PDB entry 8W8O | X-ray diffraction, 2.51 A resolution | chains C and D of the 9 polymer chains in the assembly

Chain C:
Molecule: DNA-directed RNA polymerase subunit beta
Organism: Thermus thermophilus HB8
Notes: EC 2.7.7.6
Reference sequence: Q8RQE9 (RPOB_THET8); residues 1-1119 here = UniProt positions 1-1119
Amino-acid sequence (1119 residues; numbered 1 to 1119; the number before each row is that of its first residue):
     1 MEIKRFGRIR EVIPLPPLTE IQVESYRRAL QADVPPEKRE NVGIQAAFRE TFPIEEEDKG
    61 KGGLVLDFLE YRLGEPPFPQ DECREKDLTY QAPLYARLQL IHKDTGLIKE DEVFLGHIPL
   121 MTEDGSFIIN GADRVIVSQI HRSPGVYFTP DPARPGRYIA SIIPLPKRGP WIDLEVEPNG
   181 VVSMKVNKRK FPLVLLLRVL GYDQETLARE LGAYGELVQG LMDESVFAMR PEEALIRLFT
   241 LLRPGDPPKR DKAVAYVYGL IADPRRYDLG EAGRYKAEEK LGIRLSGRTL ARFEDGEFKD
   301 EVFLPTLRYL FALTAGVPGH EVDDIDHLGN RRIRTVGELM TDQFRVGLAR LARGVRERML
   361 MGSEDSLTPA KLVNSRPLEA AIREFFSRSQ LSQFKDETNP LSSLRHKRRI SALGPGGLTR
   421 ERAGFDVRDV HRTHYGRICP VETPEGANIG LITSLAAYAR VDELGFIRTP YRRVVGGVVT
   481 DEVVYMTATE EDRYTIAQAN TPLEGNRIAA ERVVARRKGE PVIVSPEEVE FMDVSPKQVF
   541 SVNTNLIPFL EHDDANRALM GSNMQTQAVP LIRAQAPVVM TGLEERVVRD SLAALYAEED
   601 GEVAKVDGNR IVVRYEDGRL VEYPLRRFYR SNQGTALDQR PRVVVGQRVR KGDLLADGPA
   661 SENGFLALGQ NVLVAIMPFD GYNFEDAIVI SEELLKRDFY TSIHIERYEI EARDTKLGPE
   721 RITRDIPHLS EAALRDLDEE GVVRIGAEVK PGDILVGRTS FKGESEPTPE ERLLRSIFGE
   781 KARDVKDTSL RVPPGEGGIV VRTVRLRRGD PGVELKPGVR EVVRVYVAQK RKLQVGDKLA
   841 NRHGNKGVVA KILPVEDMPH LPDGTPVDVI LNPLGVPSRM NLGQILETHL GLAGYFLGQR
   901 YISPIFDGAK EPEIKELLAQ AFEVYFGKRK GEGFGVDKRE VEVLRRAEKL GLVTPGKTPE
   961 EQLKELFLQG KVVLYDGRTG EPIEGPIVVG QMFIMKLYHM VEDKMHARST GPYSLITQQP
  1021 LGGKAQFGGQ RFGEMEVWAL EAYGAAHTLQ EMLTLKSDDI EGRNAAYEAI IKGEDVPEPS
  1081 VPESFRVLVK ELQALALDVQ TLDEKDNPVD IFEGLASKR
Not modelled in the structure: 57-62, 364-367, 811, 1119

Chain D:
Molecule: DNA-directed RNA polymerase subunit beta'
Organism: Thermus thermophilus HB8
Notes: EC 2.7.7.6
Reference sequence: Q8RQE8 (RPOC_THET8); residues 1-1524 here = UniProt positions 1-1524
Amino-acid sequence (1524 residues; row label = number of the first residue in the row):
     1 MKKEVRKVRI ALASPEKIRS WSYGEVEKPE TINYRTLKPE RDGLFDERIF GPIKDYECAC
    61 GKYKRQRFEG KVCERCGVEV TKSIVRRYRM GHIELATPAA HIWFVKDVPS KIGTLLDLSA
   121 TELEQVLYFS KYIVLDPKGA ILNGVPVEKR QLLTDEEYRE LRYGKQETYP LPPGVDALVK
   181 DGEEVVKGQE LAPGVVSRLD GVALYRFPRR VRVEYVKKER AGLRLPLAAW VEKEAYKPGE
   241 ILAELPEPYL FRAEEEGVVE LKELEEGAFL VLRREDEPVA TYFLPVGMTP LVVHGEIVEK
   301 GQPLAEAKGL LRMPRQVRAA QVEAEEEGET VYLTLFLEWT EPKDYRVQPH MNVVVPEGAR
   361 VEAGDKIVAA IDPEEEVIAE AEGVVHLHEP ASILVVKARV YPFEDDVEVS TGDRVAPGDV
   421 LADGGKVKSD VYGRVEVDLV RNVVRVVESY DIDARMGAEA IQQLLKELDL EALEKELLEE
   481 MKHPSRARRA KARKRLEVVR AFLDSGNRPE WMILEAVPVL PPDLRPMVQV DGGRFATSDL
   541 NDLYRRLINR NNRLKKLLAQ GAPEIIIRNE KRMLQEAVDA LLDNGRRGAP VTNPGSDRPL
   601 RSLTDILSGK QGRFRQNLLG KRVDYSGRSV IVVGPQLKLH QCGLPKRMAL ELFKPFLLKK
   661 MEEKGIAPNV KAARRMLERQ RDIKDEVWDA LEEVIHGKVV LLNRAPTLHR LGIQAFQPVL
   721 VEGQSIQLHP LVCEAFNADF DGDQMAVHVP LSSFAQAEAR IQMLSAHNLL SPASGEPLAK
   781 PSRDIILGLY YITQVRKEKK GAGLEFATPE EALAAHERGE VALNAPIKVA GRETSVGRLK
   841 YVFANPDEAL LAVAHGIVDL QDVVTVRYMG KRLETSPGRI LFARIVAEAV EDEKVAWELI
   901 QLDVPQEKNS LKDLVYQAFL RLGMEKTARL LDALKYYGFT FSTTSGITIG IDDAVIPEEK
   961 KQYLEEADRK LLQIEQAYEM GFLTDRERYD QILQLWTETT EKVTQAVFKN FEENYPFNPL
  1021 YVMAQSGARG NPQQIRQLCG LRGLMQKPSG ETFEVPVRSS FREGLTVLEY FISSHGARKG
  1081 GADTALRTAD SGYLTRKLVD VTHEIVVREA DCGTTNYISV PLFQPDEVTR SLRLRKRADI
  1141 EAGLYGRVLA REVEVLGVRL EEGRYLSMDD VHLLIKAAEA GEIQEVPVRS PLTCQTRYGV
  1201 CQKCYGYDLS MARPVSIGEA VGIVAAQSIG EPGTQLTMRT FHTGGVAGAA DITQGLPRVI
  1261 ELFEARRPKA KAVISEIDGV VRIEETEEKL SVFVESEGFS KEYKLPKEAR LLVKDGDYVE
  1321 AGQPLTRGAI DPHQLLEAKG PEAVERYLVE EIQKVYRAQG VKLHDKHIEI VVRQMMKYVE
  1381 VTDPGDSRLL EGQVLEKWDV EALNERLIAE GKTPVAWKPL LMGVTKSALS TKSWLSAASF
  1441 QNTTHVLTEA AIAGKKDELI GLKENVILGR LIPAGTGSDF VRFTQVVDQK TLKAIEEARK
  1501 EAVEAKERPA ARRGVKREQP GKQA
Not modelled in the structure: 1-2, 143-144, 1127, 1238-1253, 1503-1524
Bound ions: Zn2+ site 1: Cys58, Cys60, Cys73, Cys76; Mg2+ site 1: Asp739, Asp741, Asp743 (shared with 1 residue of chain I); Mg2+ site 2 near Lys840 (its only coordinating residue here); Mg2+ site 3: Trp897, Ile900; Zn2+ site 2: Cys1112, Cys1194, Cys1201, Cys1204

How chain C and chain D interact:
Contacting residue pairs (394; chain C residue first):
  Phe425(C) - Ala1082(D)
  Phe425(C) - Asp1083(D)
  Phe425(C) - Leu1086(D)  hydrophobic
  Arg428(C) - Arg1078(D)  hydrogen bond (backbone-side chain)
  Arg428(C) - Leu1086(D)
  Asp429(C) - Pro1048(D)
  Asp429(C) - Lys1079(D)  salt bridge
  Val430(C) - Pro1048(D)
  Val430(C) - Ser1074(D)
  Val430(C) - His1075(D)  hydrogen bond (backbone-side chain)
  Val430(C) - Arg1078(D)
  His431(C) - Phe1071(D)
  Arg432(C) - Phe1071(D)
  Tyr435(C) - Val1067(D)
  Tyr435(C) - Phe1071(D)
  Pro440(C) - Phe1071(D)  hydrophobic
  Pro440(C) - Ser1074(D)
  Pro440(C) - Arg1078(D)  hydrogen bond (backbone-side chain)
  Thr443(C) - Arg1078(D)
  Gly446(C) - Ala1085(D)
  Ile449(C) - Arg1078(D)
  Ile449(C) - Gly1081(D)
  Ile449(C) - Ala1082(D)
  Ile449(C) - Ala1085(D)  hydrophobic
  Gly450(C) - Arg1078(D)
  Gln498(C) - Val1067(D)
  Gln498(C) - Leu1068(D)
  Val514(C) - Leu1068(D)  hydrophobic
  Arg516(C) - Leu1068(D)
  Pro521(C) - Phe1053(D)  hydrophobic
  Pro521(C) - Leu1068(D)  hydrophobic
  Pro521(C) - Ile1072(D)  hydrophobic
  Pro536(C) - Val1067(D)  hydrophobic
  Val539(C) - Val1067(D)  hydrophobic
  Val539(C) - Phe1071(D)  hydrophobic
  Phe540(C) - Tyr1070(D)  hydrophobic
  Leu550(C) - Tyr1070(D)
  Glu551(C) - Gly1064(D)
  Glu551(C) - Leu1065(D)  hydrogen bond (backbone-backbone)
  His552(C) - Phe1061(D)  hydrogen bond (side chain-backbone)
  His552(C) - Arg1062(D)  hydrogen bond (side chain-backbone)
  His552(C) - Glu1063(D)
  His552(C) - Gly1064(D)
  Asp553(C) - Phe1061(D)
  Asp553(C) - Tyr1070(D)  hydrogen bond (backbone-side chain)
  Asp554(C) - Arg1042(D)  salt bridge
  Asp554(C) - Phe1061(D)
  Asp554(C) - Tyr1070(D)
  Ala555(C) - Tyr1070(D)
  Asn556(C) - Ala1077(D)
  Ala558(C) - Tyr1070(D)
  Ile676(C) - Ile947(D)
  Ile676(C) - Thr948(D)  hydrogen bond (backbone-side chain)
  Met677(C) - Thr943(D)
  Met677(C) - Ile947(D)
  Pro678(C) - Asp784(D)
  Pro678(C) - Ser942(D)
  Pro678(C) - Thr943(D)
  Pro678(C) - Ile947(D)
  Phe679(C) - Thr943(D)
  Asp680(C) - Pro635(D)
  Asp680(C) - Phe939(D)
  Asp680(C) - Thr940(D)
  Asp680(C) - Thr943(D)  hydrogen bond (backbone-side chain)
  Gly681(C) - Val633(D)
  Gly681(C) - Pro635(D)
  Gly681(C) - Phe939(D)
  Tyr682(C) - Val633(D)
  Tyr682(C) - Pro635(D)
  Tyr682(C) - Gln636(D)
  Phe684(C) - Pro730(D)
  Phe684(C) - Phe740(D)
  Phe684(C) - Ser782(D)
  Phe684(C) - Arg783(D)
  Phe684(C) - Asp784(D)
  Phe684(C) - Phe939(D)  hydrophobic
  Glu685(C) - Asp739(D)
  Glu685(C) - Phe740(D)  hydrogen bond (backbone-backbone)
  Glu685(C) - Arg783(D)  salt bridge
  Glu685(C) - Arg1029(D)  salt bridge
  Asp686(C) - Phe740(D)
  Ala687(C) - Val633(D)  hydrophobic
  Ala687(C) - Phe740(D)
  Arg713(C) - Gln529(D)
  Arg713(C) - Gly532(D)  hydrogen bond (side chain-backbone)
  Arg713(C) - Gly533(D)
  Lys716(C) - Arg35(D)  hydrogen bond (side chain-backbone)
  Lys716(C) - Leu37(D)
  Arg735(C) - Arg681(D)
  Glu748(C) - Arg681(D)
  Lys750(C) - Arg681(D)
  Pro751(C) - Gln680(D)  hydrogen bond (backbone-backbone)
  Asp753(C) - Arg679(D)  salt bridge
  Asp753(C) - Arg681(D)  salt bridge
  Gln834(C) - Gln724(D)  hydrogen bond
  Val835(C) - Ser725(D)  hydrogen bond (backbone-side chain)
  Gly836(C) - Val630(D)
  Gly836(C) - Ser725(D)
  Lys838(C) - Asp741(D)  hydrogen bond (side chain-backbone)
  Lys846(C) - Asp741(D)
  Gly847(C) - Phe740(D)
  Val848(C) - Val630(D)  hydrophobic
  Val848(C) - Ile631(D)
  Val848(C) - Val632(D)  hydrophobic
  Val848(C) - Phe740(D)  hydrogen bond (backbone-backbone)
  Val848(C) - Gly742(D)
  Val849(C) - Val632(D)
  Ala850(C) - Val632(D)  hydrophobic
  Ala850(C) - Val633(D)  hydrophobic
  Asn872(C) - Asp784(D)  hydrogen bond
  Pro873(C) - Ile947(D)
  Pro873(C) - Ile949(D)  hydrophobic
  Leu874(C) - Arg783(D)
  Leu874(C) - Asp784(D)
  Leu874(C) - Met1023(D)  hydrophobic
  Leu874(C) - Ala1028(D)  hydrophobic
  Leu874(C) - Arg1029(D)  hydrogen bond (backbone-side chain)
  Pro877(C) - Leu1020(D)  hydrophobic
  Pro877(C) - Met1023(D)  hydrophobic
  Pro877(C) - Gln1034(D)
  Pro877(C) - Leu1038(D)
  Ser878(C) - Arg1029(D)  hydrogen bond
  Ser878(C) - Gln1034(D)
  Arg879(C) - Arg1029(D)
  Met880(C) - Gln1034(D)
  Met880(C) - Gln1037(D)
  Met880(C) - Leu1038(D)  hydrophobic
  Leu882(C) - Arg1062(D)
  Ile885(C) - Ile949(D)
  Ile885(C) - Gly950(D)
  Ile885(C) - Ile951(D)
  Leu886(C) - Ile951(D)  hydrophobic
  His889(C) - Gly950(D)
  His889(C) - Ile951(D)  hydrogen bond (side chain-backbone)
  Phe906(C) - Leu1065(D)
  Phe906(C) - Thr1066(D)
  Phe906(C) - Val1067(D)
  Phe906(C) - Tyr1070(D)  hydrophobic
  Glu911(C) - Ile951(D)
  Glu911(C) - Arg1062(D)  salt bridge
  Lys915(C) - Asp952(D)  salt bridge
  Arg945(C) - Asp859(D)  salt bridge
  Arg946(C) - Tyr791(D)  hydrogen bond
  Arg946(C) - Arg796(D)
  Arg946(C) - Asp859(D)  salt bridge
  Arg946(C) - Gln861(D)  hydrogen bond
  Lys949(C) - Arg796(D)
  Lys949(C) - Glu798(D)  salt bridge
  Leu950(C) - Phe1017(D)  hydrophobic
  Gln969(C) - Asp952(D)
  Lys971(C) - Asp953(D)  salt bridge
  Ile983(C) - Thr943(D)
  Ile983(C) - Thr944(D)
  Ile983(C) - Gly946(D)
  Glu984(C) - Tyr791(D)  hydrogen bond
  Glu984(C) - Thr944(D)  hydrogen bond (backbone-backbone)
  Glu984(C) - Ser945(D)
  Gly985(C) - Gly946(D)
  Pro986(C) - Thr948(D)
  Ile987(C) - Gly946(D)
  Val988(C) - Thr948(D)  hydrogen bond (backbone-side chain)
  Val988(C) - Ile949(D)
  Val988(C) - Gly950(D)
  Val1001(C) - Ser629(D)
  Val1001(C) - Val630(D)  hydrophobic
  Val1001(C) - Gln724(D)
  Val1001(C) - Ser725(D)
  Glu1002(C) - Gln724(D)
  Lys1004(C) - Arg628(D)
  Lys1004(C) - Gln744(D)
  Met1005(C) - Arg628(D)
  Met1005(C) - Ser629(D)
  Met1005(C) - Met648(D)  hydrophobic
  Met1005(C) - Gln724(D)
  His1006(C) - Gly627(D)
  His1006(C) - Arg628(D)  hydrogen bond (backbone-backbone)
  His1006(C) - Met648(D)
  Ala1007(C) - Ser626(D)
  Ala1007(C) - Gly627(D)
  Ala1007(C) - Met648(D)
  Ala1007(C) - Glu651(D)
  Arg1008(C) - Asp624(D)  salt bridge
  Arg1008(C) - Tyr625(D)  hydrogen bond (backbone-backbone)
  Arg1008(C) - Ser626(D)  hydrogen bond (backbone-backbone)
  Arg1008(C) - Glu651(D)
  Ser1009(C) - Asp624(D)
  Ser1009(C) - Tyr625(D)  hydrogen bond (backbone-backbone)
  Ser1009(C) - Glu651(D)  hydrogen bond
  Ser1009(C) - Lys654(D)
  Thr1010(C) - Asp624(D)
  Thr1010(C) - Tyr625(D)
  Tyr1013(C) - Asp624(D)  hydrogen bond
  Leu1015(C) - Arg87(D)  hydrogen bond (backbone-side chain)
  Leu1015(C) - Val528(D)  hydrophobic
  Ile1016(C) - Arg87(D)  hydrogen bond (backbone-side chain)
  Ile1016(C) - Leu524(D)
  Ile1016(C) - Pro526(D)
  Thr1017(C) - Arg613(D)
  Thr1017(C) - Asn617(D)
  Gln1018(C) - Arg87(D)
  Gln1019(C) - Asn617(D)  hydrogen bond
  Gln1019(C) - Lys621(D)
  Pro1020(C) - Arg622(D)
  Pro1020(C) - Val623(D)
  Pro1020(C) - Asp624(D)
  Leu1021(C) - Arg622(D)
  Gly1022(C) - Arg622(D)
  Phe1027(C) - Glu651(D)
  Gly1029(C) - Arg622(D)  hydrogen bond (backbone-side chain)
  Gly1029(C) - Val623(D)
  Gly1029(C) - Ser626(D)
  Gln1030(C) - Lys621(D)
  Gln1030(C) - Arg622(D)
  Gln1030(C) - Val623(D)  hydrogen bond (backbone-backbone)
  Gln1030(C) - Ser626(D)  hydrogen bond (backbone-side chain)
  Gln1030(C) - Gly627(D)
  Gln1030(C) - Arg628(D)  hydrogen bond
  Arg1031(C) - Arg615(D)  hydrogen bond (side chain-backbone)
  Arg1031(C) - Gln616(D)  hydrogen bond (side chain-backbone)
  Arg1031(C) - Gly620(D)
  Arg1031(C) - Lys621(D)
  Arg1031(C) - Arg622(D)
  Phe1032(C) - Gly620(D)
  Phe1032(C) - Lys621(D)  hydrogen bond (backbone-backbone)
  Phe1032(C) - Ile713(D)  hydrophobic
  Phe1032(C) - His748(D)
  Glu1034(C) - Arg615(D)  salt bridge
  Glu1034(C) - Leu619(D)
  Glu1034(C) - Arg1096(D)  salt bridge
  Met1035(C) - Thr707(D)
  Met1035(C) - Leu708(D)  hydrophobic
  Glu1036(C) - Asn703(D)
  Glu1036(C) - Thr707(D)  hydrogen bond
  Glu1036(C) - Ile713(D)
  Val1037(C) - Leu619(D)
  Trp1038(C) - Thr1095(D)
  Trp1038(C) - Arg1096(D)
  Trp1038(C) - Val1099(D)
  Trp1038(C) - Ile1223(D)
  Trp1038(C) - Gln1227(D)
  Ala1039(C) - Thr707(D)
  Ala1039(C) - Arg710(D)
  Ala1039(C) - Ile713(D)  hydrophobic
  Ala1039(C) - Gln1227(D)
  Leu1040(C) - Met763(D)  hydrophobic
  Glu1041(C) - Ala1220(D)
  Glu1041(C) - Ile1223(D)
  Glu1041(C) - Leu1462(D)
  Glu1041(C) - Val1466(D)
  Glu1041(C) - Ile1472(D)
  Ala1042(C) - Arg710(D)  hydrogen bond (backbone-side chain)
  Ala1042(C) - Ile1223(D)  hydrophobic
  Ala1042(C) - Val1224(D)  hydrophobic
  Ala1042(C) - Gln1227(D)
  Tyr1043(C) - Arg710(D)  hydrogen bond (side chain-backbone)
  Tyr1043(C) - Leu711(D)
  Tyr1043(C) - Ile713(D)  hydrogen bond (side chain-backbone)
  Tyr1043(C) - Gln714(D)
  Tyr1043(C) - Gln762(D)  hydrogen bond (backbone-side chain)
  Tyr1043(C) - Met763(D)  hydrophobic
  Tyr1043(C) - Asn768(D)
  Gly1044(C) - Gln762(D)  hydrogen bond (backbone-side chain)
  Gly1044(C) - Gly1475(D)
  Gly1044(C) - Thr1476(D)  hydrogen bond (backbone-backbone)
  Ala1045(C) - Glu758(D)
  Ala1045(C) - Gln762(D)
  Ala1045(C) - Met763(D)  hydrophobic
  Ala1046(C) - Glu758(D)  hydrogen bond (backbone-side chain)
  Ala1046(C) - Leu1471(D)
  Ala1046(C) - Ile1472(D)  hydrophobic
  Ala1046(C) - Ala1474(D)
  Ala1046(C) - Thr1476(D)
  Ala1046(C) - Gly1477(D)
  His1047(C) - Phe754(D)
  His1047(C) - Glu758(D)  salt bridge
  His1047(C) - Leu1471(D)
  His1047(C) - Thr1476(D)
  Thr1048(C) - Leu701(D)
  Thr1048(C) - Ala755(D)  hydrogen bond (side chain-backbone)
  Thr1048(C) - Glu758(D)  hydrogen bond (backbone-side chain)
  Leu1049(C) - Ile1472(D)  hydrophobic
  Gln1050(C) - Gly1469(D)  hydrogen bond (side chain-backbone)
  Gln1050(C) - Arg1470(D)
  Gln1050(C) - Leu1471(D)
  Glu1051(C) - Pro750(D)
  Glu1051(C) - Leu751(D)  hydrogen bond (side chain-backbone)
  Glu1051(C) - Ser752(D)  hydrogen bond (side chain-backbone)
  Glu1051(C) - Ala755(D)
  Met1052(C) - Lys621(D)
  Met1052(C) - Val623(D)
  Met1052(C) - His748(D)
  Leu1053(C) - Lys621(D)
  Leu1053(C) - Val1466(D)
  Thr1054(C) - Gly1469(D)
  Lys1056(C) - Val623(D)
  Lys1056(C) - Asp624(D)  hydrogen bond (backbone-backbone)
  Lys1056(C) - Tyr625(D)
  Lys1056(C) - Val749(D)  hydrogen bond (side chain-backbone)
  Lys1056(C) - Leu751(D)
  Ser1057(C) - Lys621(D)
  Ser1057(C) - Arg622(D)  hydrogen bond (side chain-backbone)
  Asp1058(C) - Lys621(D)  salt bridge
  Tyr1067(C) - Tyr625(D)
  Tyr1067(C) - Pro655(D)  hydrophobic
  Tyr1067(C) - Leu658(D)
  Tyr1067(C) - Arg674(D)  hydrogen bond
  Ile1070(C) - Pro655(D)  hydrophobic
  Ile1070(C) - Phe656(D)
  Ile1070(C) - Lys659(D)
  Ile1071(C) - Pro655(D)  hydrophobic
  Ile1071(C) - Lys659(D)
  Ile1071(C) - Val670(D)
  Lys1072(C) - Lys659(D)
  Asp1075(C) - Ser752(D)
  Asp1075(C) - Ser753(D)  hydrogen bond
  Val1076(C) - Ser752(D)
  Pro1082(C) - Leu1468(D)
  Glu1083(C) - Arg87(D)  salt bridge
  Glu1083(C) - Tyr88(D)  hydrogen bond
  Ser1084(C) - Asn617(D)
  Ser1084(C) - Leu618(D)
  Phe1085(C) - Leu618(D)
  Phe1085(C) - Leu1468(D)  hydrophobic
  Arg1086(C) - Tyr88(D)
  Val1087(C) - Arg87(D)
  Val1087(C) - Arg613(D)
  Leu1088(C) - Leu607(D)  hydrophobic
  Leu1088(C) - Phe614(D)  hydrophobic
  Leu1088(C) - Leu618(D)  hydrophobic
  Lys1090(C) - Arg87(D)
  Lys1090(C) - Tyr88(D)  hydrogen bond (side chain-backbone)
  Lys1090(C) - Met90(D)
  Lys1090(C) - Leu520(D)
  Lys1090(C) - Leu524(D)
  Glu1091(C) - Leu520(D)
  Glu1091(C) - Ile606(D)
  Glu1091(C) - Arg613(D)  salt bridge
  Leu1092(C) - Leu607(D)  hydrophobic
  Leu1092(C) - Leu1447(D)  hydrophobic
  Gln1093(C) - Trp21(D)
  Gln1093(C) - Met90(D)
  Gln1093(C) - Pro518(D)
  Ala1094(C) - Met90(D)
  Ala1094(C) - Pro518(D)
  Ala1094(C) - Leu582(D)
  Ala1094(C) - Leu603(D)  hydrophobic
  Leu1095(C) - His101(D)  hydrogen bond (backbone-side chain)
  Leu1095(C) - Trp103(D)  hydrophobic
  Leu1095(C) - Leu582(D)  hydrophobic
  Leu1095(C) - Leu603(D)  hydrophobic
  Ala1096(C) - Ala13(D)  hydrogen bond (backbone-backbone)
  Ala1096(C) - His101(D)
  Ala1096(C) - Leu514(D)  hydrophobic
  Leu1097(C) - Ala11(D)
  Leu1097(C) - Trp21(D)
  Leu1097(C) - Trp103(D)  hydrophobic
  Leu1097(C) - Ala1451(D)  hydrophobic
  Asp1098(C) - Arg9(D)
  Asp1098(C) - Ile10(D)
  Asp1098(C) - Ala11(D)  hydrogen bond (backbone-backbone)
  Asp1098(C) - Lys17(D)  salt bridge
  Asp1098(C) - Trp21(D)
  Val1099(C) - Val8(D)  hydrophobic
  Val1099(C) - Arg9(D)
  Val1099(C) - Ile10(D)  hydrophobic
  Gln1100(C) - Lys7(D)
  Gln1100(C) - Val8(D)
  Gln1100(C) - Arg9(D)  hydrogen bond (backbone-backbone)
  Thr1101(C) - Val5(D)
  Thr1101(C) - Lys7(D)
  Leu1102(C) - Val5(D)
  Leu1102(C) - Arg6(D)  hydrogen bond (backbone-backbone)
  Leu1102(C) - Lys7(D)  hydrogen bond (backbone-backbone)
  Leu1102(C) - Arg9(D)
  Asp1103(C) - Lys3(D)
  Asp1103(C) - Glu4(D)
  Glu1104(C) - Arg6(D)
  Glu1104(C) - Lys7(D)
  Asp1106(C) - Lys7(D)  salt bridge
  Asp1106(C) - Lys1456(D)  salt bridge
  Val1109(C) - Lys3(D)
  Phe1112(C) - Tyr88(D)  hydrophobic
  Leu1115(C) - Tyr23(D)
  Leu1115(C) - Lys82(D)
  Leu1115(C) - Ile84(D)  hydrophobic
  Leu1115(C) - Val85(D)  hydrophobic
  Leu1115(C) - Arg89(D)  hydrogen bond (backbone-side chain)
  Ala1116(C) - Tyr23(D)
  Ala1116(C) - Tyr88(D)
  Ser1117(C) - Tyr23(D)  hydrogen bond (backbone-side chain)
  Lys1118(C) - Arg19(D)  hydrogen bond (side chain-backbone)
  Lys1118(C) - Ser20(D)  hydrogen bond (side chain-backbone)
  Lys1118(C) - Ser22(D)  hydrogen bond (side chain-backbone)
  Lys1118(C) - Tyr23(D)
Also at the interface, not in a pair above, chain C (179 interface residues in all): His434, Cys439, Val441, Glu445, Ala447, Ala515, Asn683, Ala732, Ala733, Val876, Gly951, Leu968, Asp976, Arg978, Gly1011, Gly1033, Gly1073
Also at the interface, not in a pair above, chain D (199 interface residues in all): Leu12, Ile18, Pro521, Asp523, Tyr544, Thr604, Pro645, Arg647, Leu652, Glu678, Ala705, Pro706, His709, Cys733, Ala746, Leu787, Tyr1015, Arg1087, Glu1219, Trp1434, Ile1467

Summary:
179 residues of chain C face 199 of chain D across their interface, with 73 hydrogen bonds and 22 salt
bridges. Among the polar pairs are Asp429(C)-Lys1079(D), Asp554(C)-Arg1042(D) and Glu685(C)-Arg783(D).
Cys58(D), Cys60(D), Cys73(D) and Cys76(D) form the Zn2+ site 1.
Chain C is DNA-directed RNA polymerase subunit beta and chain D is DNA-directed RNA polymerase subunit beta',
both from Thermus thermophilus HB8; the structure, Thermus thermophilus initiation complex in the
half-translocated state, was determined by X-ray diffraction, deposited together with 8W8N and 8W8P.
